Entry 3CJH (X-ray diffraction, 2.60 A resolution); this record covers chains C and D of the 6 polymer chains in the assembly.

[Chain C]
Name: Mitochondrial import inner membrane translocase subunit TIM13
From: Saccharomyces cerevisiae
Reference sequence: P53299 (TIM13_YEAST); residues 42-105 here = UniProt positions 42-105
Amino-acid sequence (64 residues; row label = number of the first residue in the row):
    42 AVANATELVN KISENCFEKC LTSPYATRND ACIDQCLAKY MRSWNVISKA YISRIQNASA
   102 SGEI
Disordered / not traced: 42-45, 98-105
Cystine bridges: Cys57-Cys77, Cys61-Cys73

[Chain D]
Name: Mitochondrial import inner membrane translocase subunit TIM8
From: Saccharomyces cerevisiae
Reference sequence: P57744 (TIM8_YEAST); residue numbers follow UniProt; this construct covers 24-87
Amino-acid sequence (64 residues; each row starts with the number of its first residue):
    24 LEGENSKQKV QMSIHQFTNI CFKKCVESVN DSNLSSQEEQ CLSNCVNRFL DTNIRIVNGL
    84 QNTR
Disordered / not traced: 24-28, 84-87
Cystine bridges: Cys44-Cys68, Cys48-Cys64
Curated features (UniProtKB/Swiss-Prot):
  - motif: Cys44 to Cys68 (Twin CX3C motif)

[How chain C and chain D interact]
Pairs across the interface - 47 pairs, chain C then chain D:
  Leu49(C) - His38(D)
  Lys52(C) - Gln39(D)  hydrogen bond
  Lys52(C) - Asn42(D)
  Asn56(C) - Asn42(D)  hydrogen bond
  Asn56(C) - Phe45(D)
  Asn56(C) - Lys46(D)
  Lys60(C) - Phe45(D)
  Lys60(C) - Val49(D)  hydrogen bond (side chain-backbone)
  Lys60(C) - Glu50(D)
  Cys73(C) - Val52(D)
  Gln76(C) - Val52(D)
  Gln76(C) - Asn53(D)
  Gln76(C) - Asp54(D)  hydrogen bond (side chain-backbone)
  Cys77(C) - Phe45(D)  hydrophobic
  Cys77(C) - Val52(D)
  Ala79(C) - Ser55(D)
  Lys80(C) - Val49(D)
  Lys80(C) - Asp54(D)  salt bridge
  Lys80(C) - Ser55(D)
  Lys80(C) - Asn56(D)  hydrogen bond (side chain-backbone)
  Lys80(C) - Leu57(D)
  Lys80(C) - Glu61(D)  salt bridge
  Tyr81(C) - Thr41(D)
  Tyr81(C) - Asn42(D)
  Tyr81(C) - Phe45(D)  hydrophobic
  Arg83(C) - Ser55(D)  hydrogen bond (side chain-backbone)
  Arg83(C) - Asn56(D)  hydrogen bond
  Arg83(C) - Leu57(D)
  Ser84(C) - Phe45(D)
  Ser84(C) - Leu57(D)
  Ser84(C) - Leu65(D)
  Trp85(C) - Gln34(D)
  Trp85(C) - Ile37(D)
  Trp85(C) - His38(D)  hydrogen bond
  Trp85(C) - Thr41(D)
  Val87(C) - Glu62(D)
  Ile88(C) - Phe40(D)  hydrophobic
  Ile88(C) - Thr41(D)
  Ile88(C) - Val69(D)  hydrophobic
  Ser89(C) - Ile37(D)
  Tyr92(C) - Val33(D)  hydrophobic
  Tyr92(C) - Ile37(D)  hydrophobic
  Tyr92(C) - Phe40(D)  hydrophobic
  Tyr92(C) - Leu73(D)  hydrophobic
  Arg95(C) - Asn70(D)  hydrogen bond (side chain-backbone)
  Arg95(C) - Leu73(D)
  Arg95(C) - Asp74(D)  salt bridge
Other interface residues (no listed pair), chain C (19 interface residues in all): Ala91
Other interface residues (no listed pair), chain D (30 interface residues in all): Ser36, Cys44, Ser51, Ser66, Ile77

[Overview]
Chain C and chain D form an interface of 19 and 30 residues respectively; the contacts include 9 hydrogen
bonds and 3 salt bridges. Among the polar pairs are Lys80(C)-Asp54(D), Lys80(C)-Glu61(D) and
Arg95(C)-Asp74(D).
Here chain C is Mitochondrial import inner membrane translocase subunit TIM13 and chain D is Mitochondrial
import inner membrane translocase subunit TIM8, both from Saccharomyces cerevisiae. Entry 3CJH (Tim8-Tim13
complex) was determined by X-ray diffraction.
